PDB entry 2NWL | X-ray diffraction, 2.96 A resolution | chains A and B of the 3 polymer chains in the assembly

# Chain A (and B)
Molecule: glutamate symport protein
From: Pyrococcus horikoshii
Notes: chain B of this document is another copy of the same molecule, construct and numbering; everything in this record applies to it too
UniProtKB: O59010 (O59010_PYRHO); residues 1-417 here = UniProt positions 1-417
Sequence (422 residues; each row starts with the number of its first residue):
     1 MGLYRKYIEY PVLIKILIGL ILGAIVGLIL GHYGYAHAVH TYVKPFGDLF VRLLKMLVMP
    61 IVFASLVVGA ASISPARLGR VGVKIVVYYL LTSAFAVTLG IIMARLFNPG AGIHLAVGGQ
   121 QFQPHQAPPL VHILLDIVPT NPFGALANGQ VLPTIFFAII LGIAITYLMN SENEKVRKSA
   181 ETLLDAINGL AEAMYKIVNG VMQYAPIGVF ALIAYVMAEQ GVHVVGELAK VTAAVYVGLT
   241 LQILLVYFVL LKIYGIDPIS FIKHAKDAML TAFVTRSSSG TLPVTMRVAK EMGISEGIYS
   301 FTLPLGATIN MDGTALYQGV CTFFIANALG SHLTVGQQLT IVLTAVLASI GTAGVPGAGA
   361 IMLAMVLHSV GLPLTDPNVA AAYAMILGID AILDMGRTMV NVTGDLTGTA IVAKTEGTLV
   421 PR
Disordered / not traced: 1-9, 123-127, 417-422 (chain B: 1-9, 119-127, 417-422)
Sequence notes: engineered mutation H37 (Asp in O59010), H40 (Lys in O59010), H125 (Lys in O59010), H132 (Lys in O59010), H223 (Lys in O59010), H264 (Lys in O59010), H368 (Glu in O59010); cloning artifact (418-422)
Residues lining bound ligands: aspartic acid (ASP): R276, S277, S278, M311, T314, T352, A353, G354, V355, P356, G357, A358, G359, D394, R397, T398, N401
Reported in the primary citation:
  - binding site for aspartic acid: R276, S278, T314, V355, G359, D394, R397, T398, N401
  - specificity-determining residues: D394, R397 (by similarity / conservation)
  - mutagenesis - L130W (15-fold): decreased catalytic activity on aspartic acid
  - mutagenesis - D405N (100-fold): decreased binding to aspartic acid
  - mutagenesis - D405N: decreased binding to Tl1

# How chain A and chain B interact
Contacting residue pairs - 48 pairs, chain A then chain B:
  P45(A) with V131(B), hydrophobic; L135(B)
  D48(A) with L135(B)
  L49(A) with L135(B), hydrophobic; V138(B), hydrophobic
  R52(A) with L135(B), hydrogen bond (side chain-backbone); D136(B), salt bridge; V138(B), hydrogen bond (side chain-backbone); P139(B); T140(B)
  L53(A) with V138(B), hydrophobic; F156(B), hydrophobic
  K55(A) with T140(B)
  M56(A) with V138(B), hydrophobic; P139(B); T140(B); P142(B); F156(B), hydrophobic; F157(B), hydrophobic; I160(B), hydrophobic
  M59(A) with N141(B); F143(B)
  P60(A) with P142(B), hydrophobic; F143(B)
  L146(A) with N141(B), hydrogen bond (backbone-side chain); F143(B)
  A147(A) with N141(B); F143(B), hydrophobic; G144(B)
  G149(A) with N141(B)
  T182(A) with T182(B)
  D185(A) with S179(B); T182(B)
  A186(A) with T182(B); L183(B)
  N188(A) with K175(B); S179(B), hydrogen bond
  G189(A) with L168(B); S179(B); L183(B)
  L190(A) with L161(B), hydrophobic; L183(B)
  E192(A) with L168(B)
  A193(A) with L161(B), hydrophobic; A164(B); L168(B)
  M194(A) with F157(B), hydrophobic
  I197(A) with I160(B), hydrophobic
Interface residues without a listed pair, chain A (24 interface residues in all): N148, K196
Interface residues without a listed pair, chain B (23 interface residues in all): A147, V176, A180

# Summary
The interface between chain A and chain B involves 24 residues on one side and 23 on the other; the contacts
include 4 hydrogen bonds and 1 salt bridge. Among the polar pairs are R52(A)-D136(B), R52(A)-L135(B) and
R52(A)-V138(B). The paper reports a binding site for aspartic acid at R276(A), S278(A) and T314(A) among
others; L130W of chain A reduces catalytic activity on aspartic acid.
Chain A and chain B are both glutamate symport protein (Pyrococcus horikoshii); the structure, Crystal
structure of GltPh in complex with L-Asp, was determined by X-ray diffraction, deposited together with 2NWW
and 2NWX.
